PDB entry 5WHH | X-ray diffraction, 2.38 A resolution | chains A and B

Chain A:
Molecule: Bcl-2-related protein A1
Source organism: Homo sapiens
UniProt: Q16548 (B2LA1_HUMAN); residue numbers follow UniProt; this construct covers 1-151
Sequence (161 residues; row label = number of the first residue in the row; numbers below 1 keep their minus sign (Met-9 is residue -9)):
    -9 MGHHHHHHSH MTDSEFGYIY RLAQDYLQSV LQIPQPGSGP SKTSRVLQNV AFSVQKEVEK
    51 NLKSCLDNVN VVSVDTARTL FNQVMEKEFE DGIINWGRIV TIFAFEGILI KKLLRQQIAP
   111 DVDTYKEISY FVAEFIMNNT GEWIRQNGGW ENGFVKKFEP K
Not modelled in the structure: -9 to 2, 150-151
Sequence notes: initiating methionine (-9); expression tag (-8 to 0); engineered mutation Ser4 (Cys in Q16548), Ser19 (Cys in Q16548)
Swiss-Prot annotation at these positions:
  - motif: Lys77 to Gly97 (BH1), Glu132 to Lys147 (BH2)

Chain B:
Molecule: (Aq7)t(0eh)lrrfgd(mk8)infrq(nh2)
Sequence (16 residues; numbered 75 to 90; the number before each row is that of its first residue):
    75 XTXLRRFGDL INFRQX
Not modelled in the structure: 88-90
Modified / non-standard residues: AQ7 (N-[(3R)-1-propanoylpiperidine-3-carbonyl]-L-alanine) at position 75, 0EH ((2R)-2-amino-2-methylnonanoic acid) at position 77, NH2 (amino group) at position 90; Leu84 (2-methyl-L-norleucine; MK8)
Covalently attached groups: covalent link 0EH_77-Leu84

Interface between chain A and chain B:
Pairs across the interface - 30 pairs, chain A then chain B:
  Val44(A) - Ile85(B)  hydrophobic
  Glu47(A) - Phe81(B)
  Val48(A) - Phe81(B)  hydrophobic
  Asn51(A) - 0EH_77(B)
  Leu52(A) - AQ7_75(B)
  Cys55(A) - AQ7_75(B)  covalent bond
  Val74(A) - AQ7_75(B)
  Val74(A) - Leu78(B)  hydrophobic
  Lys77(A) - AQ7_75(B)
  Lys77(A) - Thr76(B)  hydrogen bond
  Lys77(A) - Arg79(B)  hydrogen bond (backbone-side chain)
  Glu78(A) - AQ7_75(B)
  Glu78(A) - Leu78(B)
  Glu78(A) - Arg79(B)  hydrogen bond (backbone-side chain)
  Glu80(A) - Arg79(B)  salt bridge
  Asp81(A) - Arg79(B)  salt bridge
  Asn85(A) - Gly82(B)
  Asn85(A) - Asp83(B)  hydrogen bond
  Asn85(A) - Asn86(B)
  Trp86(A) - Asn86(B)
  Gly87(A) - Gly82(B)
  Gly87(A) - Asn86(B)
  Arg88(A) - Arg79(B)
  Arg88(A) - Gly82(B)
  Arg88(A) - Asp83(B)  salt bridge
  Thr91(A) - Leu78(B)
  Thr91(A) - Gly82(B)
  Phe95(A) - Leu78(B)  hydrophobic
  Lys147(A) - Asn86(B)  hydrogen bond
  Phe148(A) - Ile85(B)  hydrophobic
Also at the interface, not in a pair above, chain A (20 interface residues in all): Val40

In short:
The interface between chain A and chain B involves 20 residues on one side and 10 on the other, with 1
covalent bond, 5 hydrogen bonds and 3 salt bridges. Polar contacts include Glu80(A)-Arg79(B),
Asp81(A)-Arg79(B) and Arg88(A)-Asp83(B).
Here chain A is Bcl-2-related protein A1 (Homo sapiens) and chain B is (Aq7)t(0eh)lrrfgd(mk8)infrq(nh2). Entry
5WHH (Crystal Structure of Bcl-2-related protein A1 in complex with stapled peptide
(AQ7)T(0EH)LRRFGD(MK8)INFRQ(NH2)) was determined by X-ray diffraction (same publication as 5WHI).
